1J37 - chain A; structure by X-ray diffraction, 2.40 A resolution.

== Chain A ==
Name: angiotensin converting enzyme
From: Drosophila melanogaster
Notes: EC 3.4.15.1
UniProt: Q10714 (ACE_DROME); residues 14-615 here = UniProt positions 14-615
Chain sequence (607 residues; row label = number of the first residue in the row):
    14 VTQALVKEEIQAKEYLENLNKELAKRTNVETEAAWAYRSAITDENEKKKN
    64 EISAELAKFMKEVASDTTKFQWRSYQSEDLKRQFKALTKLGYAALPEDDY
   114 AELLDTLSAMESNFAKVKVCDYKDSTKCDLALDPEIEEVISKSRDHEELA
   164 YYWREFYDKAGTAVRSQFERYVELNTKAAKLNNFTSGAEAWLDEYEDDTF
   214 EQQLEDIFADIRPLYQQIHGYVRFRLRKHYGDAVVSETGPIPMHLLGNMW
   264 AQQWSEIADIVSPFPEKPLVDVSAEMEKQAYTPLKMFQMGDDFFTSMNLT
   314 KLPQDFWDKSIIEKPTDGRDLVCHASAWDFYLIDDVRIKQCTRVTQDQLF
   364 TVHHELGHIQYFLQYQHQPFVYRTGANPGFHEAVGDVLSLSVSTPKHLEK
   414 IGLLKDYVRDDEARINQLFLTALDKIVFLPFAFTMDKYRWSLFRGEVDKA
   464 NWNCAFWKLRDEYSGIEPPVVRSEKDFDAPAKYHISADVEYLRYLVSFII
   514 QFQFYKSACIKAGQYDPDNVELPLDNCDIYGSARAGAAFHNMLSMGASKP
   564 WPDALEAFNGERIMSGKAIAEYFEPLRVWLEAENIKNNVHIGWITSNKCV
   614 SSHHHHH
Unresolved in the structure: 14-22
Disulfides: Cys133-Cys141, Cys336-Cys354, Cys467-Cys612, Cys522-Cys540
Construct notes: conflict Arg51 (Gly in Q10714), Ala53 (Asn in Q10714), Ile607 (Thr in Q10714); expression tag (616-620)
Ion coordination: Zn2+: His367, His371, Glu395 (together with L-captopril)
Ligand contacts: L-captopril (X8Z): Gln265, His337, Ala338, His367, Glu368, His371, Glu395, Phe441, Lys495, His497, Tyr504, Tyr507
Curated features (UniProtKB/Swiss-Prot):
  - active site: Glu368 (Proton acceptor), His497 (Proton donor)
  - binding site (Zn(2+)): His367, His371, Glu395
  - glycosylation (N-linked (GlcNAc...) asparagine): Asn196, Asn311

== Summary ==
Ligands of chain A: L-captopril. The Zn2+ site is built by His367, His371 and Glu395. From UniProt:
active-site residues Glu368 and His497 and 3 Zn2+-binding residues.
Chain A is angiotensin converting enzyme (Drosophila melanogaster); the structure, Crystal Structure of
Drosophila AnCE, was determined by X-ray diffraction (same publication as 1J36 and 1J38).
